Entry 1MEC (X-ray diffraction, 3.20 A resolution); this record covers chains 1 and 4 of the 4 polymer chains in the assembly.

== Chain 1 ==
Molecule: Mengo virus coat protein (subunit VP1)
Source organism: Mengo virus
Reference sequence: P12296 (POLG_ENMGO); residues 1-274 here correspond to UniProt positions 558-831 (UniProt number = residue number + 557)
Sequence (274 residues; row label = number of the first residue in the row):
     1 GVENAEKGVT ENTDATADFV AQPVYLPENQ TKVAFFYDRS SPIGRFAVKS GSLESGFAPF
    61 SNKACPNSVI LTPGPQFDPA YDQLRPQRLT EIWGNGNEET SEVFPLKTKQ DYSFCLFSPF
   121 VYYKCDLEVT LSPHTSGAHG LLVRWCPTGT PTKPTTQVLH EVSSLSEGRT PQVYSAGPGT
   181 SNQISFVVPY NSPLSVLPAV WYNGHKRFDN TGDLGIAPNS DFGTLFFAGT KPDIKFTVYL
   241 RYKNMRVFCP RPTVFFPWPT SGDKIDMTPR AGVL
Sequence notes: conflict Arg45 (Ala602 in P12296)

== Chain 4 ==
Molecule: Mengo virus coat protein (subunit VP1)
Source organism: Mengo virus
Reference sequence: P12296 (POLG_ENMGO); residue numbers follow UniProt; this construct covers 1-70
Sequence (70 residues; each row starts with the number of its first residue):
     1 GNSTSSDKNN SSSEGNEGVI INNFYSNQYQ NSIDLSANAT GSDPPKTYGQ FSNLLSGAVN
    61 AFSNMLPLLA
Not modelled in the structure: 1-8
UniProt features mapped onto this chain:
  - binding site (RNA): Thr47, Gly49
  - modified residue: Thr47 (Phosphothreonine)

== Chain 1 / chain 4 interface ==
Residue-residue contacts (30; chain 1 residue first):
  Lys32(1) with Ser12(4); Ser13(4)
  Val33(1) with Ser12(4), hydrogen bond (backbone-backbone)
  Ala34(1) with Ser11(4); Ser12(4), hydrogen bond (backbone-backbone); Glu14(4); Gly15(4)
  Phe35(1) with Glu14(4); Gly15(4); Asn16(4)
  Asp38(1) with Gly15(4); Asn16(4), hydrogen bond (side chain-backbone); Glu17(4)
  Arg39(1) with Asn16(4), hydrogen bond
  Lys124(1) with Asp34(4), salt bridge
  Asp126(1) with Asn31(4); Ser32(4), hydrogen bond
  Pro189(1) with Ser32(4)
  Tyr190(1) with Ser32(4)
  Arg241(1) with Asn16(4)
  Lys243(1) with Glu17(4), salt bridge
  Asn244(1) with Asn9(4), hydrogen bond (side chain-backbone); Asn10(4); Ser11(4); Asn31(4), hydrogen bond
  Met245(1) with Ser11(4), hydrogen bond (backbone-side chain); Ser12(4)
  Arg246(1) with Ser11(4), hydrogen bond (backbone-side chain); Asp34(4), salt bridge
  Val247(1) with Ser11(4)
Other interface residues (no listed pair), chain 1 (17 interface residues in all): Val187
Other interface residues (no listed pair), chain 4 (13 interface residues in all): Gln30

== Overview ==
17 residues of chain 1 face 13 of chain 4 across their interface; the contacts include 9 hydrogen bonds and 3
salt bridges. Polar contacts include Lys124(1)-Asp34(4), Lys243(1)-Glu17(4) and Arg246(1)-Asp34(4). Curated
annotation (UniProt) lists RNA-binding residues Thr47(4) and Gly49(4) on chain 4.
Here chain 1 is Mengo virus coat protein (subunit VP1) and chain 4 is Mengo virus coat protein (subunit VP1),
both from Mengo virus. Entry 1MEC (Conformational variability of a picornavirus capsid: ph-dependent
structural changes of mengo virus related to its host ...) was determined by X-ray diffraction.
